7LK7 - chain A; structure by X-ray diffraction, 2.19 A resolution.

# Chain A
Molecule: Exo-alpha-L-galactosidase
Source organism: Bacteroides plebeius
UniProt: B5CYA5 (B5CYA5_BACPM); numbering as in UniProt (aligned over 22-597)
Amino-acid sequence (599 residues; numbered -1 to 597; the number before each row is that of its first residue; numbers below 1 keep their minus sign (Met-1 is residue -1)):
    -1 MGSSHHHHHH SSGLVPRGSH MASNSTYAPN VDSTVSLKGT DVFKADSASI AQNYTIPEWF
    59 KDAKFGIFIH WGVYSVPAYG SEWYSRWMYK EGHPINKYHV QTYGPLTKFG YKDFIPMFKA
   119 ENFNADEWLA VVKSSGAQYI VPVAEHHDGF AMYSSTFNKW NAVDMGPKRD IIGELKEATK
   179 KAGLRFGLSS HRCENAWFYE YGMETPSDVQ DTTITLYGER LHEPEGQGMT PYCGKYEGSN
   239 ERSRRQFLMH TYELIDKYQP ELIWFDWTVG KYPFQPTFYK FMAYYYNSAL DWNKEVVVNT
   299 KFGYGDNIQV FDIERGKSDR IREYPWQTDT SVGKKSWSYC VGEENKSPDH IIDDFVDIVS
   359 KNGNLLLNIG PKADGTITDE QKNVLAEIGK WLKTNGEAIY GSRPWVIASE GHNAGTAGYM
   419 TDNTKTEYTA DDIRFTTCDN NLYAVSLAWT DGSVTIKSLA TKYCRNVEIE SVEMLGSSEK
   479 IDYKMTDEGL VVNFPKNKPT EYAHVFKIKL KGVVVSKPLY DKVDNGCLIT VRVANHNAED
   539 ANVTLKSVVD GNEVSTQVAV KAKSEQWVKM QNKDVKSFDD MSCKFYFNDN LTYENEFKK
Unresolved in the structure: -1 to 35
Differences from the reference sequence: initiating methionine (-1); expression tag (0-21)
Metal / ion sites: Ca2+: Asp347, Asp351, Leu445, Tyr500
Small-molecule neighbours: alpha-L-galactopyranose (GXL): Phe66, His68, Glu80, Trp81, His144, His145, His189, Trp262, Asp264, Trp265, Lys299, Glu312, Asp327, Trp335

# Summary
Bound to chain A: alpha-L-galactopyranose. Asp347, Asp351, Leu445 and Tyr500 coordinate Ca2+.
Chain A is Exo-alpha-L-galactosidase (Bacteroides plebeius); the structure, Structure of the
Exo-alpha-L-galactosidase BpGH29 from Bacteroides plebeius in complex with L-galactose, was determined by
X-ray diffraction, deposited together with 7LH6, 7LHA, 7LJ2, 7LJJ and 7LNP.
